PDB entry 7UF7 | X-ray diffraction, 2.00 A resolution | chains A and D of the 4 polymer chains in the assembly

[Chain A]
Name: Hemoglobin subunit alpha
Organism: Homo sapiens
UniProtKB: P69905 (HBA_HUMAN); residues 0-141 here correspond to UniProt positions 1-142 (UniProt number = residue number + 1)
Chain sequence (142 residues; row label = number of the first residue in the row; numbering starts at 0):
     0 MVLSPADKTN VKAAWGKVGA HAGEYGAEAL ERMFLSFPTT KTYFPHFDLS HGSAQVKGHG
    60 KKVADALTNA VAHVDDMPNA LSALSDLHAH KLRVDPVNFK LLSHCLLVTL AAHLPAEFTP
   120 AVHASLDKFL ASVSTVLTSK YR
Not modelled in the structure: 0
Covalent attachments: (5P)-5-(5-methylfuran-2-yl)-1H-pyrazole (N2Q) linked to Val1
Metal / ion sites: heme Fe near His87 (its only coordinating residue here)
Residues lining bound ligands:
  - carbon monoxide (CMO): Leu29, Phe43, His58, Val62, His87
  - heme (HEM): Met32, Thr39, Tyr42, Phe43, His45, Phe46, His58, Lys61, Val62, Ala65, Leu66, Leu83, Leu86, His87, Leu91, Val93, Asn97, Phe98, Leu101, Val132, Ser133, Leu136
  - (5P)-5-(5-methylfuran-2-yl)-1H-pyrazole (N2Q), molecule 1: Leu2, Lys127, Ala130, Ser131
  - (5P)-5-(5-methylfuran-2-yl)-1H-pyrazole (N2Q), molecule 2: Pro95, Thr134, Thr137, Ser138
UniProt features mapped onto this chain:
  - binding site (O2): His58
  - binding site (heme b): His87
  - site: Thr8, Asn9 (Microbial infection: Cleavage), Lys11 (Not glycated), Ala13, Trp14 (Microbial infection: Cleavage), Tyr24, Gly25 (Microbial infection: Cleavage), Leu29, Glu30 (Microbial infection: Cleavage), His45, Phe46 (Microbial infection: Cleavage), Asp47, Leu48 (Microbial infection: Cleavage), Ser52, Ala53 (Microbial infection: Cleavage), Val55, Lys56 (Microbial infection: Cleavage), Lys56 (Not glycated), Gly59, Lys60 (Microbial infection: Cleavage), Lys60 (Not glycated), Lys90 (Not glycated), Leu91, Arg92 (Microbial infection: Cleavage), Lys99 (Not glycated), Leu106, Val107 (Microbial infection: Cleavage), Thr108, Leu109 (Microbial infection: Cleavage), Val121, His122 (Microbial infection: Cleavage), Ser133, Thr134 (Microbial infection: Cleavage)
  - modified residue: Ser3 (Phosphoserine), Lys7 (N6-succinyllysine), Thr8 (Phosphothreonine), Lys11 (N6-succinyllysine), Lys16 (N6-acetyllysine), Tyr24 (Phosphotyrosine), Ser35 (Phosphoserine), Lys40 (N6-succinyllysine), Ser49 (Phosphoserine), Ser102 (Phosphoserine), Thr108 (Phosphothreonine), Ser124 (Phosphoserine), Ser131 (Phosphoserine), Thr134 (Phosphothreonine), Thr137 (Phosphothreonine), Ser138 (Phosphoserine)
  - glycosylation (N-linked (Glc) (glycation) lysine): Lys7, Lys16, Lys40, Lys61

[Chain D]
Name: Hemoglobin subunit beta
Organism: Homo sapiens
UniProtKB: P68871 (HBB_HUMAN); residues 0-146 here correspond to UniProt positions 1-147 (UniProt number = residue number + 1)
Chain sequence (147 residues; each row starts with the number of its first residue; numbering starts at 0):
     0 MVHLTPEEKS AVTALWGKVN VDEVGGEALG RLLVVYPWTQ RFFESFGDLS TPDAVMGNPK
    60 VKAHGKKVLG AFSDGLAHLD NLKGTFATLS ELHCDKLHVD PENFRLLGNV LVCVLAHHFG
   120 KEFTPPVQAA YQKVVAGVAN ALAHKYH
Not modelled in the structure: 0
Metal / ion sites: heme Fe near His92 (its only coordinating residue here)
Residues lining bound ligands:
  - carbon monoxide (CMO): Leu28, Phe42, His63, Val67, His92
  - heme (HEM): Leu31, Thr38, Phe41, Phe42, Phe45, His63, Lys66, Val67, Ala70, Phe71, Phe85, Leu88, Leu91, His92, Leu96, Val98, Asn102, Phe103, Leu106, Val137, Leu141
UniProt features mapped onto this chain:
  - binding site ((2R)-2,3-bisphosphoglycerate): Val1, His2, Lys82, His143
  - binding site (heme b): His63, His92
  - site: Glu7, Lys8 (Microbial infection: Cleavage), Gly25, Glu26 (Microbial infection: Cleavage), Gly29, Arg30 (Microbial infection: Cleavage), Tyr35, Pro36 (Microbial infection: Cleavage), Trp37, Thr38 (Microbial infection: Cleavage), Phe45, Gly46 (Microbial infection: Cleavage), Asp52, Ala53 (Microbial infection: Cleavage), Gly56, Asn57 (Microbial infection: Cleavage), Lys59 (Not glycated), Phe71, Ser72 (Microbial infection: Cleavage), Gly74, Leu75 (Microbial infection: Cleavage), Lys82 (Not glycated), Thr84, Phe85 (Microbial infection: Cleavage), His92, Cys93 (Microbial infection: Cleavage), Lys95 (Not glycated), Arg104, Leu105 (Microbial infection: Cleavage), Leu110, Val111 (Microbial infection: Cleavage), Gly119, Lys120 (Microbial infection: Cleavage), Phe122, Thr123 (Microbial infection: Cleavage), Ala128, Ala129 (Microbial infection: Cleavage) and 2 more in UniProt
  - modified residue: Val1 (N-acetylvaline), Ser9 (Phosphoserine), Thr12 (Phosphothreonine), Ser44 (Phosphoserine), Thr50 (Phosphothreonine), Lys59 (N6-acetyllysine), Lys82 (N6-acetyllysine), Thr87 (Phosphothreonine), Cys93 (S-nitrosocysteine), Lys144 (N6-acetyllysine)
  - glycosylation: Val1 (N-linked (Glc) (glycation) valine), Lys8 (N-linked (Glc) (glycation) lysine), Lys17 (N-linked (Glc) (glycation) lysine), Lys66 (N-linked (Glc) (glycation) lysine), Lys120 (N-linked (Glc) (glycation) lysine), Lys144 (N-linked (Glc) (glycation) lysine)

[Interface between chain A and chain D]
Pairs across the interface (12; chain A residue first):
  Thr38(A) - His97(D)
  Thr41(A) - Arg40(D)  hydrogen bond (backbone-side chain)
  Tyr42(A) - Arg40(D)
  Leu91(A) - Arg40(D)
  Arg92(A) - Trp37(D)
  Arg92(A) - Arg40(D)
  Arg92(A) - Glu43(D)  salt bridge
  Val93(A) - Trp37(D)
  Asp94(A) - Trp37(D)  hydrogen bond
  Asp94(A) - Asn102(D)  hydrogen bond
  Pro95(A) - Trp37(D)
  Val96(A) - Asp99(D)
Interface residues without a listed pair, chain A (10 interface residues in all): Lys139
Interface residues without a listed pair, chain D (8 interface residues in all): Pro36, Gln39

[Summary]
10 residues of chain A and 8 residues of chain D are in contact; the contacts include 3 hydrogen bonds and 1
salt bridge. Among the polar pairs are Arg92(A)-Glu43(D), Thr41(A)-Arg40(D) and Asp94(A)-Trp37(D). Ligands of
chain A: heme, carbon monoxide and (5P)-5-(5-methylfuran-2-yl)-1H-pyrazole.
Here chain A is Hemoglobin subunit alpha and chain D is Hemoglobin subunit beta, both from Homo sapiens. Entry
7UF7 (Crystal structure of liganded Hb with the 5-HMF analog, MMA503) was determined by X-ray diffraction.
